1CKQ - chains B and A; structure by X-ray diffraction, 1.85 A resolution.

Chain B:
Molecule: 13-nt DNA strand
Sequence (13 nucleotides; numbered 1 to 13; the number before each row is that of its first residue):
     1 TCGCGAATTCGCG

Chain A:
Name: Protein (endonuclease)
Organism: Escherichia coli
Reference sequence: P00642 (T2E1_ECOLI); residues 2-277 here correspond to UniProt positions 1-276 (UniProt number = residue number - 1)
Amino-acid sequence (276 residues; each row starts with the number of its first residue):
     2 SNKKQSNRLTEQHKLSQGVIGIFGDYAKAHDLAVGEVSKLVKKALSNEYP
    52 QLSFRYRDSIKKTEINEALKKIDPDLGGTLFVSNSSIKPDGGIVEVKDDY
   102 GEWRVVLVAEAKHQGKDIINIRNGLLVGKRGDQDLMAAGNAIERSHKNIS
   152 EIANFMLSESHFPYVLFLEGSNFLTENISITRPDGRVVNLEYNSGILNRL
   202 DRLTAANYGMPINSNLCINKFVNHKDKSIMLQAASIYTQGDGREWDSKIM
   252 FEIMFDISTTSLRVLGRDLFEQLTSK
Disordered / not traced: 2-16

Chain B / chain A interface:
Contacting residue pairs - 27 pairs, chain B then chain A:
  DG3(B) with Val-83(A), phosphate contact; Asn-85(A), hydrogen bond to the phosphate
  DC4(B) with Ser-86(A), phosphate contact; Ser-87(A), hydrogen bond to the phosphate; Lys-89(A), phosphate contact
  DG5(B) with Ile-88(A), phosphate contact; Lys-89(A), hydrogen bond to the phosphate; Lys-148(A), salt bridge to the phosphate; Asn-149(A), phosphate contact
  DA6(B) with Lys-113(A), salt bridge to the phosphate; Arg-145(A), salt bridge to the phosphate
  DA7(B) with His-114(A), phosphate contact; Ala-142(A), base contact; Arg-145(A), hydrogen bond to the base
  DT8(B) with Gln-115(A), base contact; Gly-116(A), hydrogen bond to the phosphate; Gly-140(A), base contact; Asn-141(A), hydrogen bond to the base; Ala-142(A), hydrogen bond to the base
  DT9(B) with Met-137(A), phosphate contact; Ala-138(A), base contact; Gly-140(A), base contact
  DC10(B) with Gly-129(A), phosphate contact; Lys-130(A), phosphate contact; Ala-138(A), hydrogen bond to the base; Ala-139(A), hydrogen bond to the base; Gly-140(A), base contact
Also at the interface, not in a pair above, chain B (10 interface residues in all): DC2, DG11
Also at the interface, not in a pair above, chain A (25 interface residues in all): Pro-90, Asp-91, Glu-111, Lys-117

Summary:
10 residues of chain B face 25 of chain A across their interface; the contacts include 9 hydrogen bonds and 3
salt bridges. Polar contacts include DA7(B)/Arg-145(A), DT8(B)/Asn-141(A) and DT8(B)/Ala-142(A).
Here chain B is a 13-nt DNA strand and chain A is Protein (endonuclease) (Escherichia coli). Entry 1CKQ
(Pre-transition state eco ri endonuclease/cognate DNA (TCGCGAATTCGCG) complex) was determined by X-ray
diffraction.
